PDB entry 6RDZ | electron microscopy, 3.50 A resolution | chains U and Z of the 31 polymer chains in the assembly

# Chain U
Protein: ATP synthase subunit alpha
Source organism: Polytomella sp. Pringsheim 198.80
Reference sequence: A0ZW40 (A0ZW40_9CHLO); numbering as in UniProt (aligned over 1-562)
Amino-acid sequence (562 residues; row label = number of the first residue in the row):
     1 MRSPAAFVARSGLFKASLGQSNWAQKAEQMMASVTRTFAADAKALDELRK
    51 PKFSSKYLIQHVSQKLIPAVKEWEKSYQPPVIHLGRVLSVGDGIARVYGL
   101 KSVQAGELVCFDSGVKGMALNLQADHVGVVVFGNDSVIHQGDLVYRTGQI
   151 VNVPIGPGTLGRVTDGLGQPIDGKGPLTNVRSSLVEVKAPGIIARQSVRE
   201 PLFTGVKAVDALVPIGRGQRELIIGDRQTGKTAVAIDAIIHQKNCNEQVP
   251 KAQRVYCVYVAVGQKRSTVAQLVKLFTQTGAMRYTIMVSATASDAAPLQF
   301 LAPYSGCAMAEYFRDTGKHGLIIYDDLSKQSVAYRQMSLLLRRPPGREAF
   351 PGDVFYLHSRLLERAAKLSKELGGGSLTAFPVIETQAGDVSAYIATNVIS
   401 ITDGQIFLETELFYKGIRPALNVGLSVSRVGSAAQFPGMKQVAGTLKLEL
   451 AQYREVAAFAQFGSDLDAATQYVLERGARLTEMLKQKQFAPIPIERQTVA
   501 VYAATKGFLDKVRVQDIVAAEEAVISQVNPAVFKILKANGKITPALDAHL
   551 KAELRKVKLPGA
Not modelled in the structure: 1-39
Sequence notes: conflict Arg266 (Lys in A0ZW40)
Bound ions: Mg2+: Thr232 (together with ATP)
Ligand contacts: ATP (adenosine-5'-triphosphate): Arg227, Gln228, Thr229, Gly230, Lys231, Thr232, Ala233, Glu384, Phe413, Arg418, Pro419, Gln486, Lys487, Gln488

# Chain Z
Protein: ATP synthase subunit beta
Source organism: Polytomella sp. Pringsheim 198.80
Notes: EC 7.1.2.2
Reference sequence: A0ZW41 (A0ZW41_9CHLO); residues 1-574 here = UniProt positions 1-574
Amino-acid sequence (574 residues; each row starts with the number of its first residue):
     1 MALRYAAGLAKNVVQRQGASLNIARAFAAEPAPAIDAGYVSQVIGPVVDV
    51 RFDGELPSILSSLEVEGHSVRLVLEVAQHMGDNTVRCIAMDSTDGLVRGQ
   101 KVVDTGSPIKVPVGRGTLGRIMNVIGEPVDEQGPIDAADIWSIHREAPEF
   151 TEQSTEQEILVTGIKVVDLLAPYQRGGKIGLFGGAGVGKTVLIMELINNV
   201 AKAHGGFSVFAGVGERTREGNDLYREMIESGVIKLGAERGNSKCTLVYGQ
   251 MNEPPGARARVALTGLTVAEYFRDIEGQDVLLFVDNIFRFTQANSEVSAL
   301 LGRIPSAVGYQPTLATDLGGLQERITTTTKGSITSVQAVYVPADDLTDPA
   351 PATTFAHLDATTVLSRSIAELGIYPAVDPLDSTSRMLNPNVIGAEHYNVA
   401 RGVQKVLQDYKNLQDIIAILGMDELSEEDKLTVARARKIQRFLSQPFQVA
   451 EVFTGTPGKYVDLADTISGFQGVLTGKYDDLPEMAFYMVGDIKEVKEKAD
   501 KMAKDIASRKEADNKKVSEELKDIPSLDKLVSEIKEVVIEEDDGLEEDFK
   551 AEALSSETVVLNEEGKSVPLPKKN
Not modelled in the structure: 1-35
Sequence notes: conflict Ala350 (Gly in A0ZW41), Leu387 (Arg in A0ZW41)
Bound ions: Mg2+: Thr190 (together with ADP)
Ligand contacts:
  - ADP (adenosine-5'-diphosphate): Gly184, Ala185, Gly186, Val187, Gly188, Lys189, Thr190, Val191, Glu219, Tyr374, Gln445, Phe447, Ala450, Phe453, Thr454
  - ATP (adenosine-5'-triphosphate): Ser384, Arg385, Asn388, Tyr397

# Interface between chain U and chain Z
Residue-residue contacts - 93 pairs, chain U then chain Z:
  Leu88(U) - Gly81(Z)
  Ser89(U) - His79(Z)
  Ser89(U) - Met80(Z)
  Ser89(U) - Gly81(Z)
  Val90(U) - Ile59(Z)  hydrophobic
  Val90(U) - Gln78(Z)
  Val90(U) - His79(Z)  hydrogen bond (backbone-backbone)
  Gly91(U) - Gln78(Z)
  Asp92(U) - Gln78(Z)
  Asp92(U) - Arg303(Z)  salt bridge
  Asp135(U) - Ile59(Z)
  Ser136(U) - Ser58(Z)
  Ser136(U) - Ile59(Z)
  His139(U) - Ser58(Z)  hydrogen bond
  His139(U) - His79(Z)
  Gln140(U) - Leu56(Z)
  Gln140(U) - His79(Z)  hydrogen bond (backbone-side chain)
  Gln140(U) - Gly81(Z)  hydrogen bond (side chain-backbone)
  Gln140(U) - Asp82(Z)
  Gln140(U) - Asn83(Z)  hydrogen bond (side chain-backbone)
  Ile171(U) - Phe150(Z)  hydrophobic
  Ile171(U) - Thr151(Z)  hydrogen bond (backbone-side chain)
  Arg227(U) - Leu346(Z)
  Arg227(U) - Phe355(Z)
  Arg227(U) - Asp381(Z)  salt bridge
  Gln228(U) - Thr361(Z)
  Gln228(U) - Thr383(Z)  hydrogen bond
  Gln228(U) - Arg385(Z)  hydrogen bond
  Lys265(U) - Glu323(Z)
  Lys265(U) - Ala356(Z)
  Lys265(U) - His357(Z)
  Lys265(U) - Leu358(Z)  hydrogen bond (side chain-backbone)
  Lys265(U) - Asp359(Z)  salt bridge
  Arg266(U) - Ala147(Z)
  Arg266(U) - Glu149(Z)
  Arg266(U) - Phe150(Z)
  Arg266(U) - Gln153(Z)
  Arg266(U) - Glu323(Z)  salt bridge
  Ser267(U) - Gln153(Z)
  Val269(U) - Phe150(Z)  hydrophobic
  Ala270(U) - Phe150(Z)
  Ala270(U) - Gln153(Z)
  Ala270(U) - Thr155(Z)
  Gln271(U) - Thr155(Z)
  Gln271(U) - Gln157(Z)
  Val273(U) - Phe150(Z)  hydrophobic
  Lys274(U) - Thr155(Z)
  Thr291(U) - Glu323(Z)
  Ala292(U) - Gly319(Z)
  Ala292(U) - His357(Z)
  Ser293(U) - Glu146(Z)
  Ser293(U) - Ala147(Z)
  Ser293(U) - Glu323(Z)
  Ala296(U) - Thr316(Z)
  Arg335(U) - Ser306(Z)  hydrogen bond
  Gln336(U) - Pro312(Z)
  Gln336(U) - Thr313(Z)
  Gln336(U) - Thr316(Z)  hydrogen bond
  Leu339(U) - Ile304(Z)
  Leu339(U) - Ser306(Z)
  Leu339(U) - Pro312(Z)  hydrophobic
  Leu340(U) - Arg303(Z)
  Leu340(U) - Thr313(Z)
  Arg342(U) - Gly302(Z)
  Arg342(U) - Ile304(Z)
  Ala349(U) - Ser306(Z)
  Ala349(U) - Ala307(Z)
  Gln386(U) - Leu346(Z)
  Gln386(U) - Thr347(Z)
  Gln386(U) - Ala352(Z)
  Ala387(U) - Thr347(Z)
  Glu411(U) - Gln408(Z)
  Phe413(U) - Arg401(Z)
  Tyr414(U) - Leu380(Z)
  Tyr414(U) - Thr383(Z)
  Tyr414(U) - Gln404(Z)
  Tyr414(U) - Lys405(Z)
  Tyr414(U) - Gln408(Z)
  Lys415(U) - Gln408(Z)
  Lys415(U) - Asn412(Z)
  Gly416(U) - Arg401(Z)  hydrogen bond (backbone-side chain)
  Arg418(U) - Tyr397(Z)  hydrogen bond
  Arg418(U) - Arg401(Z)
  Arg418(U) - Gln404(Z)
  Gln461(U) - Asn412(Z)
  Gln461(U) - Leu413(Z)
  Gln461(U) - Ile416(Z)
  Phe462(U) - Ile416(Z)  hydrophobic
  Phe462(U) - Glu424(Z)
  Ser464(U) - Glu424(Z)  hydrogen bond (side chain-backbone)
  Ser464(U) - Ser426(Z)
  Lys487(U) - Pro389(Z)
  Gln488(U) - Asn388(Z)
Interface residues without a listed pair, chain U (54 interface residues in all): Arg96, Asn134, Ile138, Val163, Asp172, Lys329, Arg343, Pro345, Glu348, Lys485, Gln515
Interface residues without a listed pair, chain Z (63 interface residues in all): Pro57, Leu60, Thr84, Glu156, Lys178, Pro305, Ala315, Gly320, Ser382, Leu425, Asp429

# Summary
54 residues of chain U and 63 residues of chain Z are in contact, with 14 hydrogen bonds and 4 salt bridges.
Among the polar pairs are Asp92(U)-Arg303(Z), Arg227(U)-Asp381(Z) and Lys265(U)-Asp359(Z). ATP is bound
between chain U and chain Z. Chain Z binds ADP.
Here chain U is ATP synthase subunit alpha and chain Z is ATP synthase subunit beta, both from Polytomella sp.
Pringsheim 198.80. Entry 6RDZ (Cryo-EM structure of Polytomella F-ATP synthase, Rotary substate 2A, composite
map) was determined by electron microscopy, deposited together with 6RD4, 6RD5, 6RD6, 6RD7, 6RD8, 6RD9 and 46
further entries.
